Entry 6QAO (X-ray diffraction, 2.89 A resolution); this record covers chains B and C of the 4 polymer chains in the assembly.

== Chain B (and C) ==
Molecule: 4-trimethylaminobutyraldehyde dehydrogenase
Organism: Homo sapiens
Notes: EC 1.2.1.47, 1.2.1.3, 1.2.1.19; chain C of this document is another copy of the same molecule, construct and numbering; everything in this record applies to it too
UniProt: P49189 (AL9A1_HUMAN); residues 1-494 here = UniProt positions 1-494
Amino-acid sequence (508 residues; each row starts with the number of its first residue; numbers below 1 keep their minus sign (Met-13 is residue -13)):
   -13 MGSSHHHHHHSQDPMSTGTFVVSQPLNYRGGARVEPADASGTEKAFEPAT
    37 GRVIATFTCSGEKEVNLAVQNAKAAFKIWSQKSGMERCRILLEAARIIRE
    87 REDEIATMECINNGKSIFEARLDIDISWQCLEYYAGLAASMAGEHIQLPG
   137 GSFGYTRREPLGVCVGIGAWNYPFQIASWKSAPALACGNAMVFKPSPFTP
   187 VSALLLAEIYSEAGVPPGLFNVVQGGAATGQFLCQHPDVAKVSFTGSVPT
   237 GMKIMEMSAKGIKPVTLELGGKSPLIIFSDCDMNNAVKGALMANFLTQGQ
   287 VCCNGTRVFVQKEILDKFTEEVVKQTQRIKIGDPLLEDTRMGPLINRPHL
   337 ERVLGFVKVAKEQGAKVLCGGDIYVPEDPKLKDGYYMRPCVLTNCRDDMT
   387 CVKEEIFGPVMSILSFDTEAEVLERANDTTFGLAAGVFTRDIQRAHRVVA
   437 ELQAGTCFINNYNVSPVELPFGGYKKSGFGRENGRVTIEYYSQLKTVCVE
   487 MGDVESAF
Disordered / not traced: -13 to -1, 232-257 (chain C: -13 to -1, 232-256)
Construct notes: initiating methionine (-13); expression tag (-12 to 0)
Curated features (UniProtKB/Swiss-Prot):
  - active site: Glu254 (Proton acceptor), Cys288 (Nucleophile)
  - binding site (NAD(+)): Lys180, Gly232 to Thr236, Glu391
  - site: Asn157 (Transition state stabilizer)
  - modified residue: Ser2 (N-acetylserine), Lys30 (N6-acetyllysine), Lys59 (N6-succinyllysine), Lys298 (N6-acetyllysine), Lys303 (N6-acetyllysine), Lys344 (N6-acetyllysine)
  - natural variant: Cys116 (C116S: In allele ALDH9A1*2)
Reported in the primary citation:
  - catalytic residues: Glu254 (by similarity / conservation)

== Chain B / chain C interface ==
Pairs across the interface (35; chain B residue first):
  Ser69(B) with Lys462(C)
  Met71(B) with Gln115(C); Lys462(C); Gly464(C)
  Glu72(B) with Lys462(C), salt bridge
  Arg75(B) with Arg85(C); Trp114(C); Glu118(C), salt bridge
  Leu78(B) with Glu118(C)
  Arg85(B) with Arg75(C)
  Trp114(B) with Arg75(C)
  Gln115(B) with Met71(C)
  Glu118(B) with Arg75(C), salt bridge; Leu78(C)
  Tyr119(B) with Ser126(C)
  Ala125(B) with Gly464(C); Phe465(C)
  Ser126(B) with Tyr119(C); Gly466(C); Arg467(C)
  Phe139(B) with His432(C)
  Ile428(B) with Met487(C), hydrophobic
  Gln429(B) with Met487(C), hydrogen bond (side chain-backbone)
  Lys461(B) with Met71(C)
  Lys462(B) with Ser69(C); Glu72(C), salt bridge
  Gly464(B) with Met71(C); Ala125(C)
  Phe465(B) with Ala125(C)
  Gly466(B) with Ser126(C)
  Arg467(B) with Ser126(C); Arg467(C)
  Met487(B) with Ile428(C), hydrophobic; Gln429(C), hydrogen bond (backbone-side chain); His432(C)
Other interface residues (no listed pair), chain B (27 interface residues in all): Glu79, Arg82, Met127, Ala128, His432
Other interface residues (no listed pair), chain C (27 interface residues in all): Glu79, Arg82, Met127, Ala128, Phe139, Ser463

== In short ==
Chain B and chain C each contribute 27 residues to their interface; the contacts include 2 hydrogen bonds and
4 salt bridges. Among the polar pairs are Glu72(B)-Lys462(C), Arg75(B)-Glu118(C) and Gln429(B)-Met487(C).
Curated annotation (UniProt) lists active-site residues Glu254(B) and Cys288(B) and 7 NAD+-binding residues on
chain B. The paper reports the catalytic residue Glu254(B).
Chain B and chain C are both 4-trimethylaminobutyraldehyde dehydrogenase (Homo sapiens); the structure,
Structure of human aldehyde dehydrogenase 9A1 in P21 space group, was determined by X-ray diffraction together
with 6QAK and 6QAP from the same study.
